PDB entry 8AVW | electron microscopy, 3.62 A resolution | chains A and B

[Chain A (and B)]
Name: Bacteriophytochrome, Response regulator
Organism: Deinococcus radiodurans R1
Notes: EC 2.7.13.3; chain B of this document is another copy of the same molecule, construct and numbering; everything in this record applies to it too
Reference sequence: chimeric construct of Q9RZA4, Q9RZA5: residues 1-755 from Q9RZA4 (BPHY_DEIRA) positions 1-755 (same numbers); residues 768-916 from Q9RZA5 positions 1-149 (UniProt number = residue number - 767)
Amino-acid sequence (938 residues; each row starts with the number of its first residue; numbers below 1 keep their minus sign (Met-13 is residue -13)):
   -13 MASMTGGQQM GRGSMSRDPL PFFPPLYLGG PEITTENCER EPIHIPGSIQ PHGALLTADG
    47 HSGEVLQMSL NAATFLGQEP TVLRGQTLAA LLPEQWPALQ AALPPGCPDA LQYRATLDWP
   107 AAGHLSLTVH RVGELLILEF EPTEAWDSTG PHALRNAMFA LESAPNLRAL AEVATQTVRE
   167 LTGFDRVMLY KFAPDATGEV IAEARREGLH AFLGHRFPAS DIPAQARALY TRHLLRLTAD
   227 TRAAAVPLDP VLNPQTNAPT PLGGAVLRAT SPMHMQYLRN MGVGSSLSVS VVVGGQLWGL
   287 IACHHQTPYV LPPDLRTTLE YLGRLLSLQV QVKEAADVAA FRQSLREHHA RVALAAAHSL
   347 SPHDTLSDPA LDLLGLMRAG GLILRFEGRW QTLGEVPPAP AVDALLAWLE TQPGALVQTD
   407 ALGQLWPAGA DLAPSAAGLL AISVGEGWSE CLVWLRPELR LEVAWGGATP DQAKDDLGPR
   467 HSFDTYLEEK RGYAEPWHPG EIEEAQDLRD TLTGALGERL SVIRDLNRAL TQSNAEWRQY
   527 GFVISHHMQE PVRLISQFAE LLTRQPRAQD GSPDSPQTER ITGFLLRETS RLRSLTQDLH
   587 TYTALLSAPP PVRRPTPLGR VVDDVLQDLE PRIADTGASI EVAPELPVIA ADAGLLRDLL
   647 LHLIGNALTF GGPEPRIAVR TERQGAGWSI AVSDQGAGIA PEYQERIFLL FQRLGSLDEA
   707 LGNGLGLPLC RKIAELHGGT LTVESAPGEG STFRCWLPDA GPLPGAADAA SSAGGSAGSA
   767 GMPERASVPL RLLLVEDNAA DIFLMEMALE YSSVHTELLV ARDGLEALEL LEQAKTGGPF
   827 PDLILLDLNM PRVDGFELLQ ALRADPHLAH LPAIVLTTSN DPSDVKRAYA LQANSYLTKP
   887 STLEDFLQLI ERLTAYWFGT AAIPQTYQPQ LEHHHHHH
Not modelled in the structure: -13 to 6, 107-108, 131-136, 592-924 (chain B: -13 to 6, 131-136, 592-924)
Sequence notes: initiating methionine (-13); expression tag (-12 to 0, 917-924); linker (756-767)
UniProt features mapped onto this chain:
  - binding site (a tetrapyrrole): Cys24
  - modified residue: His532 (Phosphohistidine)
Ligand contacts: 2(R),3(E)- phytochromobilin (LBV; 3-[2-[(Z)-[3-(2-carboxyethyl)-5-[(Z)-(4-ethenyl-3-methyl-5-oxidanylidene-pyrrol-2-ylidene)methyl]-4-methyl-pyrrol-1-ium -2-ylidene]methyl]-5-[(Z)-[(3E)-3-ethylidene-4-methyl-5-oxidanylidene-pyrrolidin-2-ylidene]methyl]-4-methyl-1H-pyrrol-3- yl]propanoic acid): Cys24, Glu27, Ile29, Met174, Tyr176, Phe198, Phe203, Ser206, Asp207, Ile208, Pro209, Ala212, Tyr216, Arg254, Thr256, Ser257, Met259, His260, Tyr263, Met267, Ser272, Ser274, Leu286, Ala288, His290, Pro465
What the authors report for this chain:
  - self-association interface (contacts with another copy of this molecule): Leu502, Leu506, Ile509

[How chain A and chain B interact]
Residue-residue contacts (104):
  Pro94(A) - Ser149(B)
  Ala96(A) - Phe145(B)
  Leu97(A) - Phe145(B)
  Leu97(A) - Ser149(B)
  Gln98(A) - Arg141(B)  hydrogen bond
  Gln98(A) - Asn142(B)
  Gln98(A) - Phe145(B)
  Tyr99(A) - Asn142(B)
  Arg100(A) - Arg141(B)
  Arg100(A) - Asn142(B)  hydrogen bond (backbone-side chain)
  Ala101(A) - His138(B)
  Thr102(A) - His138(B)  hydrogen bond
  His138(A) - Arg100(B)
  His138(A) - Ala101(B)
  His138(A) - Thr102(B)
  His138(A) - Asp300(B)
  Leu140(A) - Tyr307(B)
  Arg141(A) - Gln98(B)  hydrogen bond
  Arg141(A) - Arg100(B)
  Arg141(A) - Thr303(B)
  Arg141(A) - Glu306(B)  salt bridge
  Arg141(A) - Tyr307(B)
  Asn142(A) - Gln98(B)
  Asn142(A) - Tyr99(B)
  Asn142(A) - Arg100(B)  hydrogen bond (side chain-backbone)
  Met144(A) - Glu306(B)
  Met144(A) - Tyr307(B)  hydrophobic
  Met144(A) - Arg310(B)
  Phe145(A) - Ala96(B)
  Phe145(A) - Leu97(B)
  Phe145(A) - Gln98(B)
  Phe145(A) - Glu306(B)
  Phe145(A) - Arg310(B)
  Glu148(A) - Arg310(B)  salt bridge
  Ser149(A) - Pro94(B)
  Ser149(A) - Leu97(B)
  Asp300(A) - His138(B)
  Thr303(A) - Arg141(B)
  Glu306(A) - Arg141(B)  salt bridge
  Glu306(A) - Met144(B)
  Glu306(A) - Phe145(B)
  Tyr307(A) - Leu140(B)
  Tyr307(A) - Arg141(B)
  Tyr307(A) - Met144(B)  hydrophobic
  Arg310(A) - Met144(B)
  Arg310(A) - Phe145(B)
  Arg310(A) - Glu148(B)  salt bridge
  Leu314(A) - Leu314(B)  hydrophobic
  Gln317(A) - Gln317(B)  hydrogen bond
  Glu373(A) - Arg510(B)  hydrogen bond (backbone-side chain)
  Gly431(A) - Gly500(B)
  Glu432(A) - Gly500(B)
  Thr499(A) - Thr499(B)
  Gly500(A) - Gly431(B)
  Gly500(A) - Glu432(B)
  Leu502(A) - Leu502(B)
  Leu502(A) - Gly503(B)
  Gly503(A) - Leu502(B)
  Arg505(A) - Leu506(B)
  Leu506(A) - Arg505(B)
  Leu506(A) - Leu506(B)
  Ile509(A) - Ile509(B)  hydrophobic
  Ile509(A) - Asn513(B)
  Arg510(A) - Glu373(B)  salt bridge
  Leu512(A) - Asn513(B)
  Asn513(A) - Leu512(B)
  Asn513(A) - Asn513(B)  hydrogen bond (side chain-backbone)
  Asn513(A) - Leu516(B)
  Leu516(A) - Asn513(B)
  Leu516(A) - Leu516(B)
  Leu516(A) - Asn520(B)
  Ser519(A) - Asn520(B)  hydrogen bond
  Ser519(A) - Trp523(B)
  Asn520(A) - Leu516(B)
  Asn520(A) - Ser519(B)  hydrogen bond
  Asn520(A) - Asn520(B)
  Trp523(A) - Ser519(B)
  Trp523(A) - Trp523(B)
  Trp523(A) - Tyr526(B)
  Trp523(A) - Leu591(B)  hydrophobic
  Tyr526(A) - Trp523(B)
  Tyr526(A) - Tyr526(B)  hydrophobic
  Tyr526(A) - Gly527(B)
  Gly527(A) - Tyr526(B)
  Gly527(A) - Thr589(B)  hydrogen bond (backbone-side chain)
  Phe528(A) - Thr589(B)
  Ser531(A) - Leu585(B)  hydrogen bond (side chain-backbone)
  Ser531(A) - Thr589(B)  hydrogen bond
  His532(A) - His586(B)
  Met534(A) - Met534(B)  hydrophobic
  Met534(A) - Leu585(B)  hydrophobic
  Gln535(A) - Thr582(B)
  Val538(A) - Leu578(B)
  Leu548(A) - Leu548(B)  hydrophobic
  Ser561(A) - Gln555(B)  hydrogen bond
  Thr564(A) - Pro552(B)
  Thr568(A) - Thr549(B)
  Leu578(A) - Val538(B)
  Thr582(A) - Gln535(B)
  Leu585(A) - Ser531(B)
  Tyr588(A) - Trp523(B)
  Thr589(A) - Gly527(B)  hydrogen bond (side chain-backbone)
  Thr589(A) - Phe528(B)
  Leu591(A) - Trp523(B)
Other interface residues (no listed pair), chain A (69 interface residues in all): Ala146, Leu311, Ser313, Asp496, Ala501, Thr517, Ile541, Ser542, Glu565, Leu571, His586
Other interface residues (no listed pair), chain B (70 interface residues in all): Ser112, Ala146, Leu311, Ser313, Asp496, Thr517, Glu522, His532, Ser542, Arg553, Leu571, Thr575, Tyr588

[In short]
69 residues of chain A and 70 residues of chain B are in contact, with 15 hydrogen bonds and 5 salt bridges.
Among the polar pairs are Arg141(A)-Glu306(B), Glu148(A)-Arg310(B) and Arg510(A)-Glu373(B). Chain A binds
2(R),3(E)- phytochromobilin. UniProt lists tetrapyrrole-binding residue Cys24(A) on chain A. The paper reports
a self-association interface involving Leu502(A), Leu506(A) and Ile509(A).
Both chains are Bacteriophytochrome, Response regulator (Deinococcus radiodurans R1). Entry 8AVW (Cryo-EM
structure of DrBphP in Pr state) was determined by electron microscopy together with 8AVV and 8AVX from the
same study.
